6JWP - chains B and C of the 5 polymer chains in the assembly; structure by X-ray diffraction, 3.20 A resolution.

# Chain B
Molecule: GTP-binding protein GTR2
From: Saccharomyces cerevisiae S288c
UniProtKB: P53290 (GTR2_YEAST); residues 1-341 here = UniProt positions 1-341
Amino-acid sequence (345 residues; row label = number of the first residue in the row; numbers below 1 keep their minus sign (Met-3 is residue -3)):
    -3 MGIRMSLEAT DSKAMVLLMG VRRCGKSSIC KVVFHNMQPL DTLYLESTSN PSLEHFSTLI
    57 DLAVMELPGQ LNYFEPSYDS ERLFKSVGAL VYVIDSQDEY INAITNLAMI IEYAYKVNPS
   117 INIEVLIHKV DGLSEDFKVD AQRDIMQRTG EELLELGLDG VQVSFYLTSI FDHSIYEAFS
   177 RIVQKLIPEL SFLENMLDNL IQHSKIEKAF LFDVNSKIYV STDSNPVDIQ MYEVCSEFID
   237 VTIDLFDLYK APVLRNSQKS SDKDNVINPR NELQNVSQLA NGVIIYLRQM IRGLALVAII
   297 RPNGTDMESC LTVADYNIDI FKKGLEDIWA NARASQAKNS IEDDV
Unresolved in the structure: -3 to 9, 67-68, 248-267, 326-341
Construct notes: initiating methionine (-3); expression tag (-2 to 0)
UniProt features mapped onto this chain:
  - binding site (GTP): Ser23, Ser24, Ser43, His124, Asp127
  - mutagenesis: Gln66 (Q66L: Sensitive to high hydrostatic pressure)
Bound ions: Mg2+: Ser23, Thr44 (together with GMP-PNP)
Small-molecule neighbours: GMP-PNP (GNP; phosphoaminophosphonic acid-guanylate ester): Arg18, Arg19, Cys20, Gly21, Lys22, Ser23, Ser24, Thr38, Leu39, Leu41, Ser43, Thr44, Glu62, Pro64, His124, Lys125, Asp127, Thr164, Ser165, Ile166
What the authors report for this chain:
  - conformationally variable residues (loop rearrangement): Val28 to Phe70

# Chain C
Molecule: Protein MEH1
From: Saccharomyces cerevisiae S288c
UniProtKB: Q02205 (MEH1_YEAST); residue numbers follow UniProt; this construct covers 33-96, 121-184
Amino-acid sequence (129 residues; row label = number of the first residue in the row; note: 24 numbers in that range are skipped by the numbering (no residue carries them; nothing is unmodelled there)):
    32 MANDEYDAEQ MRLKEHEHEQ KLLAREQELR DIVANTNDKL IDISMINNSG IVIQGTDLQE
    92 ALDKR
   121 QPSSGSAQAT THQTAPRTNT FTLLTSPDSA KISKEQLKKL HSNILNEIFS QSQVNKPGPL
   181 TVPF
Unresolved in the structure: 32-42, 121-138
Construct notes: initiating methionine (32)
UniProt features mapped onto this chain:
  - modified residue (Phosphoserine): Ser146, Ser149
What the authors report for this chain:
  - mutagenesis - L53D/L54D: unchanged co-localization with GTP-binding protein GTR2 (chain B)

# How chain B and chain C interact
Contacting residue pairs (19; chain B residue first):
  Phe188(B) - Leu60(C)  hydrophobic
  Phe188(B) - Val64(C)  hydrophobic
  Asn191(B) - Val64(C)
  Asn191(B) - Asn68(C)
  Asn195(B) - Asn68(C)  hydrogen bond
  Leu196(B) - Leu71(C)  hydrophobic
  His199(B) - Leu71(C)
  His199(B) - Ile72(C)
  His199(B) - Asp73(C)
  Lys201(B) - Ile74(C)
  Val309(B) - Ile72(C)
  Val309(B) - Ile74(C)  hydrophobic
  Tyr312(B) - Ile72(C)  hydrophobic
  Asn313(B) - Leu71(C)
  Asn313(B) - Ile72(C)  hydrogen bond (side chain-backbone)
  Ile316(B) - Thr67(C)
  Ile316(B) - Lys70(C)
  Ile316(B) - Leu71(C)  hydrophobic
  Asp323(B) - Ile63(C)
Also at the interface, not in a pair above, chain B (16 interface residues in all): Met192, Ser305, Phe317, Gly320, Ile324
Also at the interface, not in a pair above, chain C (13 interface residues in all): Glu57, Met76, Ile77
From the paper, about this interface:
  - specific contacts: Asn195(B)-Asn68(C) (hydrogen bond), Asn313(B)-Ile72(C) (hydrogen bond)
  - interface residues, chain B: Phe188(B), Met192(B), Val309(B), Tyr312(B), Ile324(B)
  - interface residues, chain C: Leu60(C), Ile63(C), Val64(C), Ile72(C), Ile74(C)

# In short
16 residues of chain B face 13 of chain C across their interface; the contacts include 2 hydrogen bonds. Among
the polar pairs are Asn195(B)-Asn68(C) and Asn313(B)-Ile72(C). The authors report hydrogen bonds between
Asn195(B) and Asn68(C) and Asn313(B) and Ile72(C). The paper reports that L53D/L54D of chain C leave
co-localization with GTP-binding protein GTR2 (chain B) unchanged; interface residues Phe188(B), Met192(B) and
Leu60(C) among others.
Here chain B is GTP-binding protein GTR2 and chain C is Protein MEH1, both from Saccharomyces cerevisiae
S288c. Entry 6JWP (crystal structure of EGOC) was determined by X-ray diffraction.
